PDB entry 6CTN | X-ray diffraction, 1.92 A resolution | chains T and A of the 4 polymer chains in the assembly

== Chain T ==
Molecule: 16-nt DNA strand
Sequence (16 nucleotides; numbered 1 to 16; the number before each row is that of its first residue):
     1 CCGACAGCGCATCAGC

== Chain A ==
Protein: DNA Polymerase Beta
From: Homo sapiens
Notes: EC 2.7.7.7, 4.2.99.-
UniProtKB: P06746 (DPOLB_HUMAN); residues 1-335 here = UniProt positions 1-335
Amino-acid sequence (335 residues; each row starts with the number of its first residue):
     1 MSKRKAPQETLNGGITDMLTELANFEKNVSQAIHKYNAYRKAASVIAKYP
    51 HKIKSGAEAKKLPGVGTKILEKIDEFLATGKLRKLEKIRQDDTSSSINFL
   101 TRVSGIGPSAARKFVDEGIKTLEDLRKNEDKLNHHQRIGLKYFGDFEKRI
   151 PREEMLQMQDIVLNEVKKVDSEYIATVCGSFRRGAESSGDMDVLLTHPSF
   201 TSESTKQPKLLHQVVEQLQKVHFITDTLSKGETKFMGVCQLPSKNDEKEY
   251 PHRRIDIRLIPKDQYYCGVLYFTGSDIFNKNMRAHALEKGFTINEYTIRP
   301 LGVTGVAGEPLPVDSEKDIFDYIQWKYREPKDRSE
Unresolved in the structure: 1-9
Construct notes: conflict Leu70 (Ala in P06746)
Ion coordination: Na+ site 1: Lys60, Leu62, Val65 (shared with 1 residue of chain D); Na+ site 2: Thr101, Val103, Ile106 (shared with 1 residue of chain P); Mg2+: Asp190, Asp192 (together with VT6); Na+ site 3: Asp190, Asp192, Asp256 (together with VT6)
Ligand contacts: VT6 (5'-O-[(R)-{[(R)-[(S)-chloro(fluoro)phosphonomethyl](hydroxy)phosphoryl]oxy}(hydroxy)phosphoryl]thymidine): Arg149, Gly179, Ser180, Arg183, Ser188, Gly189, Asp190, Asp192, Tyr271, Phe272, Thr273, Gly274, Ser275, Asp276, Asn279
UniProt features mapped onto this chain:
  - region: Arg183 to Asp192 (DNA-binding)
  - active site: Lys72 (Nucleophile)
  - binding site (K(+)): Lys60, Leu62, Val65, Thr101, Val103, Ile106
  - binding site (Na(+)): Lys60, Leu62, Val65, Thr101, Val103, Ile106
  - binding site (dATP): Arg149, Ser180, Arg183, Gly189, Asp190
  - binding site (dCTP): Arg149, Ser180, Arg183, Gly189, Asp190
  - binding site (dGTP): Arg149, Ser180, Arg183, Gly189, Asp190, Asp192
  - binding site (dTTP): Arg149, Ser180, Arg183, Gly189, Asp190
  - binding site (Mg(2+)): Asp190, Asp192, Asp256
  - modified residue: Lys72 (N6-acetyllysine), Arg83 (Omega-N-methylarginine), Arg152 (Omega-N-methylarginine)
  - cross-link (Glycyl lysine isopeptide (Lys-Gly)): Lys41 (interchain with G-Cter in ubiquitin), Lys61 (interchain with G-Cter in ubiquitin), Lys81 (interchain with G-Cter in ubiquitin)
  - natural variant: Leu22 (L22P: Found in a gastric cancer sample; uncertain significance), Tyr39 (Y39C: Found in a gastric cancer sample; uncertain significance), Gly118 (G118V: Decreased DNA-directed DNA polymerase activity), Arg137 (R137Q: Decreased function in base-excision repair), Arg149 (R149I: Decreased DNA-directed DNA polymerase activity), Asp160 (D160N: Found in a gastric cancer sample; uncertain significance), Cys239 (C239R: Found in a gastric cancer sample; uncertain significance), Lys289 (K289M: Found in a colon cancer sample; uncertain significance), Asn294 (N294D: Found in a gastric cancer sample; uncertain significance), Glu295 (E295K: Found in a gastric cancer sample; uncertain significance)
  - mutagenesis: Phe25 (F25W: No effect on 5'-dRP lyase activity. Decreased ssDNA binding), His34 (H34G: Decreased 5'-dRP lyase activity. Decreased ssDNA binding), Lys35 (K35A: Decreased 5'-dRP lyase activity. Decreased ssDNA binding. Loss of 5'-dRP lyase activity; when associated with A-68 and A-72. Decreased ssDNA binding; when associated with A-68 and A-72 ...), Tyr39 (Y39F: No effect on 5'-dRP lyase activity; Y39Q: Abolishes DNA polymerase and 5'-dRP lyase activity), Lys41 (K41R: Abolishes ubiquitination; when associated with R-61 and R-81), Lys60 (K60A: Decreased 5'-dRP lyase activity. Decreased ssDNA binding), Lys61 (K61R: Abolishes ubiquitination; when associated with R-41 and R-81), Lys68 (K68A: No effect on 5'-dRP lyase activity. Decreased ssDNA binding. Loss of 5'-dRP lyase activity; when associated with A-35 and A-72. Decreased ssDNA binding; when associated with A-35 and A-72 ...), Glu71 (E71Q: No effect on 5'-dRP lyase activity. No effect on structure shown by circular dichroism. No effect on ssDNA binding), Lys72 (K72A: Severely reduced 5'-dRP lyase activity. Does not affect ssDNA binding. Loss of 5'-dRP lyase activity; when associated with A-35 and A-68. Decreased ssDNA binding ...), Glu75 (E75A: Slightly decreased 5'-dRP lyase activity. Decreased ssDNA binding. No effect on structure shown by circular dichroism), Lys81 (K81R: Abolishes ubiquitination; when associated with R-41 and R-61), 5 further mutagenesis entries in UniProt

== Interface between chain T and chain A ==
Contacting residue pairs - 28 pairs, chain T then chain A:
  DC5(T) - His34(A)  stacking on the base
  DC5(T) - Leu287(A)  phosphate contact
  DA6(T) - Lys280(A)  salt bridge to the phosphate
  DA6(T) - Arg283(A)  hydrogen bond to the base
  DA6(T) - Ala284(A)  sugar contact
  DA6(T) - Leu287(A)  phosphate contact
  DG7(T) - Tyr271(A)  base contact
  DG7(T) - Arg283(A)  hydrogen bond to the sugar
  DG7(T) - Leu287(A)  phosphate contact
  DG7(T) - Thr292(A)  hydrogen bond to the phosphate
  DG7(T) - Ile293(A)  sugar contact
  DG7(T) - Asn294(A)  phosphate contact
  DC8(T) - Asn294(A)  hydrogen bond to the phosphate
  DC8(T) - Glu295(A)  sugar contact
  DG9(T) - Thr233(A)  hydrogen bond to the phosphate
  DG9(T) - Lys234(A)  hydrogen bond to the base
  DG9(T) - Arg258(A)  sugar contact
  DG9(T) - Tyr296(A)  hydrogen bond to the phosphate
  DC10(T) - Ser229(A)  phosphate contact
  DC10(T) - Lys230(A)  phosphate contact
  DC10(T) - Gly231(A)  phosphate contact
  DC10(T) - Glu232(A)  hydrogen bond to the phosphate
  DC10(T) - Thr233(A)  hydrogen bond to the phosphate
  DC10(T) - Lys234(A)  hydrogen bond to the phosphate
  DA11(T) - Ser229(A)  phosphate contact
  DA11(T) - Lys230(A)  hydrogen bond to the phosphate
  DT12(T) - Asn133(A)  phosphate contact
  DT12(T) - His134(A)  phosphate contact
Other interface residues (no listed pair), chain A (21 interface residues in all): Arg299

== Summary ==
8 residues of chain T face 21 of chain A across their interface, with 11 hydrogen bonds, 1 salt bridge and 1
aromatic stacking contact. Among the polar pairs are DA6(T)-Arg283(A), DG9(T)-Lys234(A) and DG7(T)-Arg283(A).
Bound to chain A: compound VT6.
Here chain T is a 16-nt DNA strand and chain A is DNA Polymerase Beta (Homo sapiens). Entry 6CTN (Ternary
complex crystal structure of DNA polymerase Beta with a dideoxy terminated primer with CFCL,beta-gamma dTTP
...) was determined by X-ray diffraction, deposited together with 6BEL, 6BEM, 6CR3, 6CR4, 6CR5, 6CR6 and 20
further entries.
